Entry 1N7S (X-ray diffraction, 1.45 A resolution); this record covers chains A and C of the 4 polymer chains in the assembly.

[Chain A]
Molecule: vesicle-associated membrane protein 2
Organism: Rattus norvegicus
Notes: fragment: SBc
Reference sequence: P63045 (VAMP2_RAT); residues 28-88 here correspond to UniProt positions 29-89 (UniProt number = residue number + 1)
Amino-acid sequence (63 residues; row label = number of the first residue in the row):
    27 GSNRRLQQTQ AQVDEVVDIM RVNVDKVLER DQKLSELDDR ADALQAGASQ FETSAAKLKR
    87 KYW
Differences from the reference sequence: cloning artifact (27)
Ion coordination: Ca2+: Y88 (shared with 1 residue of chain B; Q20(C) of chain C)
Reported in the primary citation:
  - Ca2+ coordination: Y88
  - conformationally variable residues (side-chain flip): R56

[Chain C]
Molecule: Snap-25A
Organism: Rattus norvegicus
Notes: fragment: SN1b
Reference sequence: P60881 (SNP25_RAT); numbering as in UniProt (aligned over 7-83)
Amino-acid sequence (79 residues; numbered 5 to 83; the number before each row is that of its first residue):
     5 GSMRNELEEM QRRADQLADE SLESTRRMLQ LVEESKDAGI RTLVMLDEQG EQLDRVEEGM
    65 NHINQDMKEA EKNLKDLGK
Differences from the reference sequence: cloning artifact (5-6)
Ion coordination: Ca2+ site 1: Q20 (shared with Y88(A) of chain A; 1 residue of chain B); Ca2+ site 2: E27, D80, K83; Ca2+ site 3: E27, D80
Reported in the primary citation:
  - Ca2+ coordination: E27, D80, K83

[Interface between chain A and chain C]
Contacting residue pairs (7; chain A residue first):
  R56(A) - L50(C)
  R56(A) - Q53(C)  hydrogen bond
  L70(A) - M64(C)  hydrophobic
  F77(A) - M71(C)  hydrophobic
  F77(A) - A74(C)  hydrophobic
  F77(A) - L78(C)  hydrophobic
  L84(A) - L78(C)  hydrophobic
Also at the interface, not in a pair above, chain A (6 interface residues in all): L60, Y88
Also at the interface, not in a pair above, chain C (9 interface residues in all): L57, I67, L81
From the paper, about this interface:
  - specific contacts: R56(A)-Q53(C) (hydrogen bond)

[Overview]
The interface between chain A and chain C involves 6 residues on one side and 9 on the other; the contacts
include 1 hydrogen bond. The hydrogen-bonded pair is R56(A)-Q53(C). The authors report a hydrogen bond between
R56(A) and Q53(C). From the paper: Ca2+ coordination by Y88(A) and E27(C) among others; conformational
variability at R56(A).
Here chain A is vesicle-associated membrane protein 2 and chain C is Snap-25A, both from Rattus norvegicus.
Entry 1N7S (High Resolution Structure of a Truncated Neuronal SNARE Complex) was determined by X-ray
diffraction.
